Entry 9IPC (electron microscopy, 3.40 A resolution); this record covers chains A and B of the 3 polymer chains in the assembly.

Chain A:
Protein: Epidermal growth factor receptor
From: Homo sapiens
Notes: EC 2.7.10.1
UniProt: P00533 (EGFR_HUMAN); residues 1-621 here correspond to UniProt positions 25-645 (UniProt number = residue number + 24)
Amino-acid sequence (627 residues; numbered 1 to 627; the number before each row is that of its first residue):
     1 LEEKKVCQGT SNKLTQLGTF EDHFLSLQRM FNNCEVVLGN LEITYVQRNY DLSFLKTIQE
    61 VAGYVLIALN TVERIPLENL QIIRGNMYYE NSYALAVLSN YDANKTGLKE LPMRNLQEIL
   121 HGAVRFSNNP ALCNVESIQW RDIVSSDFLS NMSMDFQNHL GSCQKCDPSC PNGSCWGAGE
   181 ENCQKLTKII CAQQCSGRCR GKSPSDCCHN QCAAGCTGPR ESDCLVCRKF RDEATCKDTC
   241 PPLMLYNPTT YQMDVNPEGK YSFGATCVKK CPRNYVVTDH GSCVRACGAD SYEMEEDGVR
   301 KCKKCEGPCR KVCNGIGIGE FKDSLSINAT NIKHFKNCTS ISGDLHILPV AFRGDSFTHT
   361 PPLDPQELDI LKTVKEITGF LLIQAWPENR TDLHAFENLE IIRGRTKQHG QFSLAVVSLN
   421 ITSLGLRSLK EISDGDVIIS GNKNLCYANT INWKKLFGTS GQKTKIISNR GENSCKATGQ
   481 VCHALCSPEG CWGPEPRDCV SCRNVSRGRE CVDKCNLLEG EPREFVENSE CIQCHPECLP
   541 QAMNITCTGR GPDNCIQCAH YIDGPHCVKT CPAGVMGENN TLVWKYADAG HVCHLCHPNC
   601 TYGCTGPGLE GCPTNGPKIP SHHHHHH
Unresolved in the structure: 1-3, 9-18, 101-107, 156-172, 190-209, 597-627
Sequence notes: expression tag (622-627)
Curated features (UniProtKB/Swiss-Prot):
  - modified residue: Ser205 (Phosphoserine)
  - glycosylation (N-linked (GlcNAc...) asparagine): Asn32 (complex), Asn49, Asn104, Asn151, Asn172, Asn328, Asn337, Asn389, Asn420, Asn504, Asn544, Asn579, Asn599 (high mannose)

Chain B:
Protein: LH-type bispecific diabody Ex3
From: synthetic construct
Notes: engineered mutation(s): Y52W
Amino-acid sequence (519 residues; each row starts with the number of its first residue):
     1 MAFAADIQMT QSPSSLSASV GDRVTITCSA SSSVSYMNWY QQTPGKAPKR WIYDTSKLAS
    61 GVPSRFSGSG SGTDYTFTIS SLQPEDIATY YCQQWSSNPF TFGQGTKLQI TSGGGGQVQL
   121 VQSGAEVKKP GASVKVSCKA SGYTFTSYWM HWVRQAPGQG LEWMGNIWPG SGGTNYAEKF
   181 KNRVTMTRDT SISTAYMELS RLRSDDTAVY YCARSGGPYF FDYWGQGTLV TVSSGGGGSG
   241 GGGSGGGGSG GGGSDIVMTQ SPLSLPVTPG EPASISCRSS QNIVHNNGIT YLEWYLQKPG
   301 QSPQLLIYKV SDRFSGVPDR FSGSGSGTDF TLKISRVEAE DVGVYYCFQG SHIPPTFGQG
   361 TKVEIKSGGG GQVQLVQSGG GVVQPGRSLR LSCKASGYTF TRYTMHWVRQ APGKGLEWIG
   421 YINPSRGYTN YNQKVKDRFT ISRDNSKNTA FLQMDSLRPE DTGVYFCARY YDDHYSLDYW
   481 GQGTPVTVSS AAAAEQKLIS EEDLNLGGGM RGSHHHHHH
Unresolved in the structure: 1-5, 235-254, 491-519

Chain A / chain B interface:
Residue-residue contacts (8; chain A residue first):
  Pro349(A) with Ser147(B)
  Arg353(A) with Gly217(B)
  Gly354(A) with Gly216(B); Gly217(B)
  Asp355(A) with Gly216(B); Gly217(B)
  Ser356(A) with Gly216(B); Gly217(B)
Also at the interface, not in a pair above, chain A (7 interface residues in all): Val350, Phe357
Also at the interface, not in a pair above, chain B (6 interface residues in all): Ser215, Tyr219, Phe220

Overview:
Chain A and chain B form an interface of 7 and 6 residues respectively.
Here chain A is Epidermal growth factor receptor (Homo sapiens) and chain B is LH-type bispecific diabody Ex3
(synthetic construct). Entry 9IPC (Poly-alanine model for LH-type bispecific diabody Ex3 composed of 528 and
OKT3 Fvs in ternary complex ...) was determined by electron microscopy (same publication as 9IP7, 9IP8, 9IP9,
9IPA, 9IPB, 9IPD and 9IPE).
